Entry 6W73 (X-ray diffraction, 2.80 A resolution); this record covers chains L and H.

Chain L:
Molecule: HmAb64 fab light chain
From: Homo sapiens
Notes: antibody fragment or engineered binder
Sequence (214 residues; each row starts with the number of its first residue):
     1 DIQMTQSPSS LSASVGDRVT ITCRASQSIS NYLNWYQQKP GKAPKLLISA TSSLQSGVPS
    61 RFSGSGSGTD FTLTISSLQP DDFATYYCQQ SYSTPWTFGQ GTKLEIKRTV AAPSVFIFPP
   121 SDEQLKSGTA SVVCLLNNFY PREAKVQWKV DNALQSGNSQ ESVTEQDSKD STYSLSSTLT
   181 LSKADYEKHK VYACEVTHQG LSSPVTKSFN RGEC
Not modelled in the structure: 212-214
Disulfides: Cys23-Cys88, Cys134-Cys194
Ligand contacts: Ca2+ (CA): Ser182, Ala184, Asp185

Chain H:
Molecule: HmAb64 fab heavy chain
From: Homo sapiens
Notes: antibody fragment or engineered binder
Sequence (224 residues; numbered 1 to 213 plus 11 insertion-coded residues; the number before each row is that of its first residue; a row labelled like 82A-82C holds insertion residues (82A, then the next letters in order)):
     1 EVQLVESGAE VKKPGASVKV SCKASGYTFT SYDITWVRQA PGQGLEWMGW IS
   52A A
    53 YNGDTNYAQR LQGRVTMTTD TSTSTAYMEL
82A-82C RSL
    83 RSDDTAVYYC ARAKHTVL
100A-100G VTAMRWF
   101 DPWGQGTLVT VSSASTKGPS VFPLAPSSKS TSGGTAALGC LVKDYFPEPV TVSWNSGALT
   161 SGVHTFPAVL QSSGLYSLSS VVTVPSSSLG TQTYICNVNH KPSNTKVDKR VEP
Disulfides: Cys22-Cys92, Cys140-Cys196

How chain L and chain H interact:
Pairs across the interface (89; chain L residue first):
  Asn31(L) with Ala100C(H)
  Tyr32(L) with Val100A(H); Thr100B(H); Ala100C(H), hydrophobic; Arg100E(H)
  Asn34(L) with Arg100E(H), hydrogen bond (side chain-backbone); Trp100F(H)
  Tyr36(L) with Trp100F(H); Phe100G(H), hydrogen bond (side chain-backbone); Trp103(H), hydrophobic
  Gln38(L) with Gln39(H), hydrogen bond; Tyr91(H)
  Lys42(L) with Tyr91(H)
  Ala43(L) with Tyr91(H), hydrophobic; Gly104(H)
  Pro44(L) with Tyr91(H); Trp103(H)
  Leu46(L) with Trp100F(H), hydrophobic; Phe100G(H); Asp101(H), hydrogen bond (backbone-side chain)
  Ser49(L) with Met100D(H); Trp100F(H)
  Ala50(L) with Ala100C(H), hydrophobic; Met100D(H), hydrophobic
  Ser53(L) with Met100D(H)
  Tyr87(L) with Gln39(H), hydrogen bond; Leu45(H), hydrophobic
  Gln89(L) with Phe100G(H)
  Ser91(L) with Arg100E(H), hydrogen bond (backbone-side chain)
  Tyr92(L) with Arg100E(H), hydrogen bond (backbone-side chain)
  Thr94(L) with Trp47(H); Trp50(H)
  Pro95(L) with Trp47(H), hydrophobic
  Trp96(L) with Trp47(H); Trp50(H); Lys96(H); His97(H); Arg100E(H); Trp100F(H); Phe100G(H), hydrophobic
  Phe98(L) with Leu45(H), hydrophobic; Trp103(H), hydrophobic
  Phe116(L) with Lys129(H); Ser130(H); Thr135(H); Ala137(H), hydrophobic
  Ile117(L) with Lys129(H), hydrogen bond (backbone-backbone); Ser130(H), hydrogen bond (backbone-side chain)
  Phe118(L) with Leu124(H), hydrophobic; Ala125(H); Ser130(H); Ala137(H); Leu138(H), hydrophobic
  Ser121(L) with Phe122(H); Pro123(H)
  Glu123(L) with Val121(H); Phe122(H); Pro123(H); Lys209(H), salt bridge
  Gln124(L) with Phe122(H)
  Ser131(L) with Leu141(H); Lys143(H), hydrogen bond
  Val133(L) with Leu124(H), hydrophobic
  Leu135(L) with Ala137(H), hydrophobic; Phe166(H), hydrophobic; Val181(H), hydrophobic
  Asn137(L) with His164(H); Thr183(H)
  Asn138(L) with His164(H), hydrogen bond
  Gln160(L) with Val169(H); Gln171(H)
  Glu161(L) with Val169(H)
  Ser162(L) with Phe166(H); Pro167(H), hydrogen bond (side chain-backbone); Val169(H)
  Val163(L) with Pro167(H)
  Thr164(L) with Phe166(H)
  Asp167(L) with His164(H)
  Ser174(L) with His164(H), hydrogen bond; Phe166(H)
  Leu175(L) with Phe166(H)
  Ser176(L) with Phe166(H); Ser179(H), hydrogen bond
  Thr180(L) with Lys143(H), hydrogen bond
  Lys207(L) with Ser128(H); Lys129(H); Thr131(H)
  Ser208(L) with Lys129(H), hydrogen bond (backbone-side chain)
  Phe209(L) with Lys129(H)
Interface residues without a listed pair, chain L (48 interface residues in all): Gly41, Lys45, Ser114, Thr178
Interface residues without a listed pair, chain H (47 interface residues in all): Gly44, Asn58, Gln105, Ser132, Ala136, Thr165, Leu170

Summary:
Chain L and chain H form an interface of 48 and 47 residues respectively; the contacts include 16 hydrogen
bonds and 1 salt bridge. Among the polar pairs are Glu123(L)-Lys209(H), Asn34(L)-Arg100E(H) and
Tyr36(L)-Phe100G(H). Ligands of chain L: Ca2+.
Here chain L is HmAb64 fab light chain and chain H is HmAb64 fab heavy chain, both from Homo sapiens. Entry
6W73 (Fab Structure of CD4 Binding Site (CD4bs) Huamn Monoclonal Antibody HmAb64) was determined by X-ray
diffraction.
